Entry 3WAK (X-ray diffraction, 3.41 A resolution); this record covers chain A.

[Chain A]
Molecule: Transmembrane oligosaccharyl transferase
Organism: Archaeoglobus fulgidus
Notes: EC 2.4.1.119
Reference sequence: O29867 (O29867_ARCFU); residue numbers follow UniProt; this construct covers 1-868
Chain sequence (875 residues; each row starts with the number of its first residue):
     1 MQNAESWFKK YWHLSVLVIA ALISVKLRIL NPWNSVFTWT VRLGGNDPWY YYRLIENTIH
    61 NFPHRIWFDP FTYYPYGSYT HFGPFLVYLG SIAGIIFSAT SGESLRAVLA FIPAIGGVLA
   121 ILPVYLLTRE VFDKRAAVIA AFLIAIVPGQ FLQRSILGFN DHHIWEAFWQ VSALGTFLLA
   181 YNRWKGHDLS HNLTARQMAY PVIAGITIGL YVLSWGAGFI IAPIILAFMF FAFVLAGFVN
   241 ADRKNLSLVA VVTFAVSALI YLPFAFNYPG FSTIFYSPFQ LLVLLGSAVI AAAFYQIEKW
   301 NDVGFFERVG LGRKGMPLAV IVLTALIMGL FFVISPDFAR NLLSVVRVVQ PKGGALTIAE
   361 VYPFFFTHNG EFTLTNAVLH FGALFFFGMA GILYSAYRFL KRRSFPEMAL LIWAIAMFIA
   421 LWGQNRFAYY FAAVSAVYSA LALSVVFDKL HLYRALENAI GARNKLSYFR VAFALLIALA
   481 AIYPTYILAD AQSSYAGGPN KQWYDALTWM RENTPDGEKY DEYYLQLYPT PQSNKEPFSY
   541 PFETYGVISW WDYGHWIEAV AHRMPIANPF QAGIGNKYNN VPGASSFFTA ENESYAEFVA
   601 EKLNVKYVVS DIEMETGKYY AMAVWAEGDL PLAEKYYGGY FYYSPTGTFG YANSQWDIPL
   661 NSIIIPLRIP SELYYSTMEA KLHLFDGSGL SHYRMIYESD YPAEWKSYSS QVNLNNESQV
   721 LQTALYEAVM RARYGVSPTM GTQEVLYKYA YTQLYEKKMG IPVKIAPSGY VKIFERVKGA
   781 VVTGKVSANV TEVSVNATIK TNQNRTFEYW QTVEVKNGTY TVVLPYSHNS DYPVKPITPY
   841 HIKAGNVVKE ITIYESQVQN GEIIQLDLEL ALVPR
Disordered / not traced: 1-4, 869-875
Construct notes: expression tag (869-875)
Metal / ion sites: Mn2+: D47, D161, H163
UniProt features mapped onto this chain:
  - region: W550 to D552 (Interacts with target acceptor peptide in protein substrate)
  - motif: G45 to D47 (DXD motif 1), D161 to H163 (DXD motif 2), T357 to E360 (TIXE motif), W550 to G554 (WWDYG motif), E613 to M622 (DKi motif)
  - binding site (Mn(2+)): D47, D161, H163
  - binding site (a glycophospholipid): H81, H162, R426
  - site: D47 (Interacts with target acceptor peptide in protein substrate), R154 (Important for catalytic activity), E360 (Interacts with target acceptor peptide in protein substrate), K618 (Interacts with target acceptor peptide in protein substrate)
  - mutagenesis: D47 (D47A/N: Complete loss of catalytic activity; D47E: Reduces catalytic activity by 80%), H81 (H81E: Complete loss of catalytic activity), D161 (D161A: Complete loss of catalytic activity), H162 (H162E: Complete loss of catalytic activity), H163 (H163A/D: Complete loss of catalytic activity), E360 (E360A/N: Complete loss of catalytic activity; E360Q: Reduces catalytic activity by 70%), R426 (R426A: Complete loss of catalytic activity; R426K: No effect)

[Summary]
D47, D161 and H163 coordinate Mn2+. Curated annotation (UniProt) lists 3 Mn2+-binding residues, 3
glycophospholipid-binding residues and 7 mutagenesis sites.
Chain A is Transmembrane oligosaccharyl transferase (Archaeoglobus fulgidus); the structure, Crystal structure
of the Archaeoglobus fulgidus oligosaccharyltransferase (O29867_ARCFU) in the apo form, was determined by
X-ray diffraction (same publication as 3WAJ).
